4PDC - chains A and E of the 3 polymer chains in the assembly; structure by X-ray diffraction, 1.99 A resolution.

Chain A:
Protein: NKG2-D type II integral membrane protein
From: Homo sapiens
UniProtKB: P26718 (NKG2D_HUMAN); residue numbers follow UniProt; this construct covers 93-215
Chain sequence (123 residues; numbered 93 to 215; the number before each row is that of its first residue):
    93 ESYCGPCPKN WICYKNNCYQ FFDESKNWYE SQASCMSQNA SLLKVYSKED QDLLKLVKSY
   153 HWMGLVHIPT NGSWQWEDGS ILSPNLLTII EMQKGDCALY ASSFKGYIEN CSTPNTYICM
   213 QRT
Swiss-Prot annotation at these positions:
  - glycosylation (N-linked (GlcNAc...) asparagine): Asn131, Asn163, Asn202
Disulfides: Cys96-Cys105, Cys99-Cys110, Cys127-Cys211, Cys189-Cys203
Reported in the primary citation:
  - specificity-determining residues: Met184
  - conformationally variable residues: Ala193 to Lys197

Chain E:
Protein: CPXV018 protein
From: Cowpox virus
UniProtKB: Q8QN43 (Q8QN43_COWPX); residues 1-149 here correspond to UniProt positions 20-168 (UniProt number = residue number + 19)
Chain sequence (150 residues; numbered 0 to 149; the number before each row is that of its first residue; numbering starts at 0):
     0 GHKLAFNFNL EINGSDTHST VDVDLDDSQI ITFDGKDIRP TIPFMIGDEI FLPFYKNVFS
    60 EFFSLFRRVP TSTPYEDLTY FYECDYTDNK STFDQDYLYN GEEYTVKTQE ATNKNMWLTT
   120 SEFRLKKWFD GEDCIMHLRS LVRKMEDSKR
Construct notes: expression tag (0); engineered mutation Asp23 (Tyr42 in Q8QN43), Asp95 (Phe114 in Q8QN43)
Disulfides: Cys83-Cys133
Reported in the primary citation:
  - post-translational modification sites: Asn12

Chain A / chain E interface:
Contacting residue pairs (21):
  Lys147(A) - Trp127(E)
  Leu148(A) - Trp127(E)  hydrophobic
  Lys150(A) - Asp129(E)
  Ser151(A) - Glu131(E)  hydrogen bond
  Tyr152(A) - Glu131(E)
  Tyr152(A) - Asp132(E)  hydrogen bond
  Tyr152(A) - Met135(E)
  Ile182(A) - Ile49(E)  hydrophobic
  Ile182(A) - Ser139(E)
  Glu183(A) - Ser139(E)
  Glu183(A) - Arg142(E)  salt bridge
  Met184(A) - Met135(E)  hydrophobic
  Met184(A) - Arg138(E)
  Met184(A) - Ser139(E)
  Met184(A) - Arg142(E)  hydrogen bond (backbone-side chain)
  Gln185(A) - Arg138(E)
  Gln185(A) - Arg142(E)
  Lys186(A) - Arg142(E)
  Tyr199(A) - His136(E)
  Tyr199(A) - Ser139(E)
  Glu201(A) - Arg138(E)  salt bridge
Other interface residues (no listed pair), chain A (15 interface residues in all): Thr180, Leu191, Lys197
Other interface residues (no listed pair), chain E (12 interface residues in all): Phe50, Phe53
Interface features reported in the paper:
  - residue pairs: Tyr152(A)-Asp132(E) (hydrogen bond), Met184(A)-Arg142(E) (hydrogen bond), Trp127(E)-Leu148(A), Glu131(E)-Ser151(A) (hydrogen bond), Glu131(E)-Tyr152(A), Met135(E)-Tyr152(A), Arg138(E)-Met184(A), Arg138(E)-Glu201(A) (salt bridge), Arg142(E)-Glu183(A) (salt bridge)

Overview:
15 residues of chain A face 12 of chain E across their interface, with 3 hydrogen bonds and 2 salt bridges.
Polar pairs include Glu183(A)-Arg142(E), Glu201(A)-Arg138(E) and Ser151(A)-Glu131(E). The paper describes
hydrogen bonds between Tyr152(A) and Asp132(E), Met184(A) and Arg142(E) and Glu131(E) and Ser151(A); contacts
between Trp127(E) and Leu148(A), Glu131(E) and Tyr152(A) and Met135(E) and Tyr152(A) among others; salt
bridges between Arg138(E) and Glu201(A) and Arg142(E) and Glu183(A). From the paper: the specificity
determinant Met184(A); a modification site at Asn12(E).
Here chain A is NKG2-D type II integral membrane protein (Homo sapiens) and chain E is CPXV018 protein (Cowpox
virus). Entry 4PDC (Crystal structure of Cowpox virus CPXV018 (OMCP) bound to human NKG2D) was determined by
X-ray diffraction.
